PDB entry 6W1F | X-ray diffraction, 3.20 A resolution | chains B and F of the 4 polymer chains in the assembly

[Chain B]
Protein: Positive transcriptional regulator MutR family
Source organism: Streptococcus thermophilus (strain ATCC BAA-250 / LMG 18311)
UniProtKB: Q5M4D0 (Q5M4D0_STRT2); residues 1-284 here = UniProt positions 1-284
Amino-acid sequence (284 residues; each row starts with the number of its first residue):
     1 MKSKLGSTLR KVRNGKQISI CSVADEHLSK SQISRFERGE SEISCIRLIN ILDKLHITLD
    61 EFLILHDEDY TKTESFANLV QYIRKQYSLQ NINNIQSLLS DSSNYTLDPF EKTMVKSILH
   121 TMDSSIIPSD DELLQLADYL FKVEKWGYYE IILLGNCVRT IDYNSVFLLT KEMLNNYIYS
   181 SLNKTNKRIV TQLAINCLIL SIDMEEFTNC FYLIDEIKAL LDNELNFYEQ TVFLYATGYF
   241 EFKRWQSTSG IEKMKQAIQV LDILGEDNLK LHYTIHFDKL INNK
Not modelled in the structure: 1-3, 284

[Chain F]
Molecule: 30-nt DNA strand
Sequence (30 nucleotides; row label = number of the first residue in the row):
     1 TTTTTGTTGG GGAAATGGGA AAATTATGCT

[Chain B / chain F interface]
Pairs across the interface (10):
  Arg10(B) with DT7(F), salt bridge to the phosphate
  Arg13(B) with DG6(F), salt bridge to the phosphate
  Ser19(B) with DT5(F), hydrogen bond to the phosphate; DG6(F), phosphate contact
  Ile20(B) with DG6(F), hydrogen bond to the phosphate
  Cys21(B) with DT5(F), hydrogen bond to the phosphate
  Ser31(B) with DT8(F), base contact
  Ser34(B) with DT7(F), hydrogen bond to the phosphate
  Arg38(B) with DT7(F), salt bridge to the phosphate; DT8(F), salt bridge to the phosphate
Interface residues without a listed pair, chain B (10 interface residues in all): Ser22, Arg35
Interface residues without a listed pair, chain F (5 interface residues in all): DG9

[Overview]
10 residues of chain B face 5 of chain F across their interface; the contacts include 4 hydrogen bonds and 4
salt bridges. Polar pairs include Ser19(B)-DT5(F), Ile20(B)-DG6(F) and Cys21(B)-DT5(F).
Chain B is Positive transcriptional regulator MutR family (Streptococcus thermophilus (strain ATCC BAA-250 /
LMG 18311)) and chain F is a 30-nt DNA strand; the structure, Crystal structure of Streptococcus thermophilus
SHP pheromone receptor Rgg3 bound to DNA, was determined by X-ray diffraction (same publication as 6W1A, 6W1E
and 7JI0).
